PDB entry 8E5K | electron microscopy, 4.20 A resolution (low resolution: residue-level contacts below are approximate; hydrogen-bond / salt-bridge calls are withheld) | chains B and D of the 9 polymer chains in the assembly

Chain B:
Protein: DNA-directed RNA polymerase subunit beta'
Source organism: Escherichia coli
Notes: EC 2.7.7.6
UniProtKB: P0A8T7 (RPOC_ECOLI); residue numbers follow UniProt; this construct covers 1-1407
Amino-acid sequence (1407 residues; row label = number of the first residue in the row):
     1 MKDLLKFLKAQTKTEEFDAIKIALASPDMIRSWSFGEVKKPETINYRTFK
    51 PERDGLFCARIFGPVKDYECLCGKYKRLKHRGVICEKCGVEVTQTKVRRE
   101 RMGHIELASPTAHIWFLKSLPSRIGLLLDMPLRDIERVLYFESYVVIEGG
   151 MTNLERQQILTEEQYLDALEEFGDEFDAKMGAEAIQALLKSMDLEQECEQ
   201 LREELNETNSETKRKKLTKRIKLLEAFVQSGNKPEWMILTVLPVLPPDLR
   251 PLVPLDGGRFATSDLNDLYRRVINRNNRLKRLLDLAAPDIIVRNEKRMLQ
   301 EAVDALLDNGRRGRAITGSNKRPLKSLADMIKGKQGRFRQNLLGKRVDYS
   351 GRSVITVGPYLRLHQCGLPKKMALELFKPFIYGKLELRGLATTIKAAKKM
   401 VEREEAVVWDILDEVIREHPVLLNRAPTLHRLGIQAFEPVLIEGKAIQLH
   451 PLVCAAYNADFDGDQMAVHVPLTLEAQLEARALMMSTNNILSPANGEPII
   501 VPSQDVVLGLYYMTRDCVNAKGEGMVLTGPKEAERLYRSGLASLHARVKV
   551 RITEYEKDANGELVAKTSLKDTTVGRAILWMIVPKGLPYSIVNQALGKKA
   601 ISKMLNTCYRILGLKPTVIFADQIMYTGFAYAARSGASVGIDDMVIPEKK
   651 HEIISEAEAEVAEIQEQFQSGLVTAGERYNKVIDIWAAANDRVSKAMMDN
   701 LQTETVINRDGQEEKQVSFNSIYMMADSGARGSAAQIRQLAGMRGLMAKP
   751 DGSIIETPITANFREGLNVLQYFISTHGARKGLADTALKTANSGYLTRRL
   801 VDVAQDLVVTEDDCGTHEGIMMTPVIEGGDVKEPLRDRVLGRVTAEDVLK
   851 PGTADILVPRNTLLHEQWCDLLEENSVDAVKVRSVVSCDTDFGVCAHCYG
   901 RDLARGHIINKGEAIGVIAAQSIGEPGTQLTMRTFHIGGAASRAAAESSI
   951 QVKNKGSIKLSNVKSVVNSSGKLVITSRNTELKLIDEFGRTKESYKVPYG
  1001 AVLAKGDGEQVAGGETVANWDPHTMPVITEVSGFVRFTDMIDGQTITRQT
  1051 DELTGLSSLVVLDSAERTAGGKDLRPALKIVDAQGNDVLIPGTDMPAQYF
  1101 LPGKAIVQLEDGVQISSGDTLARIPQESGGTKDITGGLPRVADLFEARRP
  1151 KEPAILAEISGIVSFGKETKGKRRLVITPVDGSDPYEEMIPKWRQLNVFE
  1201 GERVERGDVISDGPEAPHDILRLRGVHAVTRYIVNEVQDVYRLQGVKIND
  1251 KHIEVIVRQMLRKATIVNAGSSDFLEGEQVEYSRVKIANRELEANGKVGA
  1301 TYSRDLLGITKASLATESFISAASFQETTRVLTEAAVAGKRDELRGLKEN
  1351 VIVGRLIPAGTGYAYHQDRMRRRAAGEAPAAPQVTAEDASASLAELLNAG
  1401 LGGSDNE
Unresolved in the structure: 1-15, 934-947, 1127-1135, 1374-1407
Curated features (UniProtKB/Swiss-Prot):
  - binding site (Zn(2+)): Cys-70, Cys-72, Cys-85, Cys-88, Cys-814, Cys-888, Cys-895, Cys-898
  - binding site (Mg(2+)): Asp-460, Asp-462, Asp-464
  - modified residue: Lys-983 (N6-acetyllysine)
  - mutagenesis: Gln-504 (Q504P: Resistant to antibiotics salinamide A and B), Asn-690 (N690D: Resistant to antibiotics salinamide A and B), Met-697 (M697V: Resistant to antibiotics salinamide A and B), Ala-735 (A735T: Resistant to antibiotics salinamide A and B), Arg-738 (R738C/H/P/S: Resistant to antibiotics salinamide A and B), Ala-748 (A748E: Resistant to antibiotics salinamide A and B), Pro-758 (P758S/T: Resistant to antibiotics salinamide A and B), Phe-763 (F763C: Resistant to antibiotics salinamide A and B), Ser-775 (S775A: Resistant to antibiotics salinamide A and B), Ala-779 (A779T/V: Resistant to antibiotics salinamide A and B), Arg-780 (R780C: Resistant to antibiotics salinamide A and B), Gly-782 (G782A/C: Resistant to antibiotics salinamide A and B), 1 further mutagenesis entry in UniProt
Cystine bridges: Cys-72/Cys-88
Bound ions: Zn2+ site 1: Cys-70, Cys-85; Mg2+: Asp-460, Asp-462, Asp-464 (shared with 1 residue of chain 7); Zn2+ site 2: Cys-814, Cys-888, Cys-895, Cys-898

Chain D:
Protein: DNA-directed RNA polymerase subunit alpha
Source organism: Escherichia coli
Notes: EC 2.7.7.6
UniProtKB: P0A7Z4 (RPOA_ECOLI); residues 1-329 here = UniProt positions 1-329
Amino-acid sequence (329 residues; row label = number of the first residue in the row):
     1 MQGSVTEFLKPRLVDIEQVSSTHAKVTLEPLERGFGHTLGNALRRILLSS
    51 MPGCAVTEVEIDGVLHEYSTKEGVQEDILEILLNLKGLAVRVQGKDEVIL
   101 TLNKSGIGPVTAADITHDGDVEIVKPQHVICHLTDENASISMRIKVQRGR
   151 GYVPASTRIHSEEDERPIGRLLVDACYSPVERIAYNVEAARVEQRTDLDK
   201 LVIEMETNGTIDPEEAIRRAATILAEQLEAFVDLRDVRQPEVKEEKPEFD
   251 PILLRPVDDLELTVRSANCLKAEAIHYIGDLVQRTEVELLKTPNLGKKSL
   301 TEIKDVLASRGLSLGMRLENWPPASIADE
Unresolved in the structure: 1-4, 159-168, 233-329
Curated features (UniProtKB/Swiss-Prot):
  - region: Glu-162 to Glu-165 (Required for interaction with Crp at class II promoters)
  - modified residue: Arg-265 (ADP-ribosylarginine), Lys-297 (N6-acetyllysine), Lys-298 (N6-acetyllysine)
  - mutagenesis: Arg-45 (R45C: In rpoA112; temperature-sensitive, blocks RNA polymerase assembly), Glu-162 to Glu-165 (5-fold decrease in CRP-class II promoter-dependent transcription), Glu-165 (E165K: 5-fold decrease in CRP-class II promoter-dependent transcription), Arg-191 (R191C: In rpoA101; temperature-sensitive)

Interface between chain B and chain D:
Residue-residue contacts (18):
  Asp-410(B) with Arg-191(D)
  Asp-413(B) with Arg-191(D)
  Glu-443(B) with Thr-196(D)
  Val-526(B) with Leu-79(D); Leu-83(D); Lys-86(D)
  Lys-531(B) with Glu-206(D)
  Glu-532(B) with Lys-86(D); Tyr-152(D)
  Glu-534(B) with Arg-182(D)
  Arg-535(B) with Tyr-152(D); Val-180(D); Glu-181(D)
  Leu-536(B) with Tyr-152(D)
  Ser-539(B) with Leu-48(D)
  Leu-541(B) with Tyr-152(D)
  Arg-551(B) with Glu-80(D)
  Met-581(B) with Arg-182(D)
Other interface residues (no listed pair), chain B (20 interface residues in all): Ala-406, Trp-409, Met-525, Leu-527, Thr-528, Arg-538, Leu-569
Other interface residues (no listed pair), chain D (18 interface residues in all): Arg-44, Asn-84, Pro-154, Asp-174, Cys-176, Gln-194

In short:
Chain B and chain D form an interface of 20 and 18 residues respectively. Asp-460(B), Asp-462(B) and
Asp-464(B) coordinate Mg2+. Curated annotation (UniProt) lists 8 Zn2+-binding residues, 3 Mg2+-binding
residues and 13 mutagenesis sites on chain B; 6 mutagenesis sites on chain D.
Chain B is DNA-directed RNA polymerase subunit beta' and chain D is DNA-directed RNA polymerase subunit alpha,
both from Escherichia coli; the structure, Escherichia coli Rho-dependent transcription pre-termination
complex containing 21 nt long RNA spacer, Mg-ADP-BeF3, and NusG; TEC ..., was determined by electron
microscopy, deposited together with 8E3F, 8E3H, 8E5L, 8E5O, 8E5P, 8E6W and 3 further entries.
